Entry 6KXV (X-ray diffraction, 3.63 A resolution); this record covers chains B and I of the 10 polymer chains in the assembly.

== Chain B ==
Protein: Histone H4
From: Homo sapiens
UniProtKB: P62805 (H4_HUMAN); residues 0-102 here correspond to UniProt positions 1-103 (UniProt number = residue number + 1)
Amino-acid sequence (106 residues; each row starts with the number of its first residue; numbers below 1 keep their minus sign (Gly-3 is residue -3)):
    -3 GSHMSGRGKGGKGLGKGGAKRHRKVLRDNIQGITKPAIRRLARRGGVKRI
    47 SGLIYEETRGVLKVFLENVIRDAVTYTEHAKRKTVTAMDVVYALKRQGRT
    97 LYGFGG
Disordered / not traced: -3 to 24
Construct notes: expression tag (-3 to -1)
Curated features (UniProtKB/Swiss-Prot):
  - DNA-binding region: Lys16 to Lys20
  - modified residue: Ser1 (N-acetylserine), Arg3 (Asymmetric dimethylarginine), Lys5 (N6-(2-hydroxyisobutyryl)lysine), Lys8 (N6-(2-hydroxyisobutyryl)lysine), Lys12 (N6-(2-hydroxyisobutyryl)lysine), Lys16 (N6-(2-hydroxyisobutyryl)lysine), Lys20 (N6,N6,N6-trimethyllysine), Lys31 (N6-(2-hydroxyisobutyryl)lysine), Lys44 (N6-(2-hydroxyisobutyryl)lysine), Ser47 (Phosphoserine), Tyr51 (Phosphotyrosine), Lys59 (N6-(2-hydroxyisobutyryl)lysine), Lys77 (N6-(2-hydroxyisobutyryl)lysine), Lys79 (N6-(2-hydroxyisobutyryl)lysine), Thr80 (Phosphothreonine), Tyr88 (Phosphotyrosine), Lys91 (N6-(2-hydroxyisobutyryl)lysine)
  - cross-link (Glycyl lysine isopeptide (Lys-Gly)): Lys12 (interchain with G-Cter in SUMO2), Lys20 (interchain with G-Cter in SUMO2), Lys31 (interchain with G-Cter in SUMO2), Lys59 (interchain with G-Cter in SUMO2), Lys79 (interchain with G-Cter in SUMO2), Lys91 (interchain with G-Cter in SUMO2)

== Chain I ==
Molecule: 146-nt DNA strand
From: Homo sapiens
Sequence (146 nucleotides; row label = number of the first residue in the row):
     1 ATCAATATCCACCTGCAGATTCTACCAAAAGTGTATTTGGAAACTGCTCC
    51 ATCAAAAGGCATGTTCAGCTGAATTCAGCTGAACATGCCTTTTGATGGAG
   101 CAGTTTCCAAATACACTTTTGGTAGAATCTGCAGGTGGATATTGAT

== Chain B / chain I interface ==
Residue-residue contacts - 7 pairs, chain B then chain I:
  Thr30(B) - DC60(I)  phosphate contact
  Thr30(B) - DA61(I)  phosphate contact
  Lys31(B) - DA61(I)  phosphate contact
  Pro32(B) - DC60(I)  phosphate contact
  Pro32(B) - DA61(I)  phosphate contact
  Arg36(B) - DC60(I)  salt bridge to the phosphate
  Arg45(B) - DC69(I)  sugar contact
Also at the interface, not in a pair above, chain B (8 interface residues in all): Ala33, Lys44, Lys77
Also at the interface, not in a pair above, chain I (5 interface residues in all): DG40, DG59

== Summary ==
The interface between chain B and chain I involves 8 residues on one side and 5 on the other, with 1 salt
bridge. Its one salt-bridged contact is Arg36(B)-DC60(I). Curated annotation (UniProt) lists a DNA-binding
region on chain B.
Here chain B is Histone H4 and chain I is a 146-nt DNA strand, both from Homo sapiens. Entry 6KXV (Crystal
structure of a nucleosome containing Leishmania histone H3) was determined by X-ray diffraction.
